PDB entry 3M3Y | X-ray diffraction, 3.18 A resolution | chains A and B of the 13 polymer chains in the assembly

== Chain A ==
Protein: DNA-directed RNA polymerase II subunit RPB1
Source organism: Saccharomyces cerevisiae
Notes: EC 2.7.7.6
UniProt: P04050 (RPB1_YEAST); residue numbers follow UniProt; this construct covers 1-1733
Sequence (1733 residues; row label = number of the first residue in the row):
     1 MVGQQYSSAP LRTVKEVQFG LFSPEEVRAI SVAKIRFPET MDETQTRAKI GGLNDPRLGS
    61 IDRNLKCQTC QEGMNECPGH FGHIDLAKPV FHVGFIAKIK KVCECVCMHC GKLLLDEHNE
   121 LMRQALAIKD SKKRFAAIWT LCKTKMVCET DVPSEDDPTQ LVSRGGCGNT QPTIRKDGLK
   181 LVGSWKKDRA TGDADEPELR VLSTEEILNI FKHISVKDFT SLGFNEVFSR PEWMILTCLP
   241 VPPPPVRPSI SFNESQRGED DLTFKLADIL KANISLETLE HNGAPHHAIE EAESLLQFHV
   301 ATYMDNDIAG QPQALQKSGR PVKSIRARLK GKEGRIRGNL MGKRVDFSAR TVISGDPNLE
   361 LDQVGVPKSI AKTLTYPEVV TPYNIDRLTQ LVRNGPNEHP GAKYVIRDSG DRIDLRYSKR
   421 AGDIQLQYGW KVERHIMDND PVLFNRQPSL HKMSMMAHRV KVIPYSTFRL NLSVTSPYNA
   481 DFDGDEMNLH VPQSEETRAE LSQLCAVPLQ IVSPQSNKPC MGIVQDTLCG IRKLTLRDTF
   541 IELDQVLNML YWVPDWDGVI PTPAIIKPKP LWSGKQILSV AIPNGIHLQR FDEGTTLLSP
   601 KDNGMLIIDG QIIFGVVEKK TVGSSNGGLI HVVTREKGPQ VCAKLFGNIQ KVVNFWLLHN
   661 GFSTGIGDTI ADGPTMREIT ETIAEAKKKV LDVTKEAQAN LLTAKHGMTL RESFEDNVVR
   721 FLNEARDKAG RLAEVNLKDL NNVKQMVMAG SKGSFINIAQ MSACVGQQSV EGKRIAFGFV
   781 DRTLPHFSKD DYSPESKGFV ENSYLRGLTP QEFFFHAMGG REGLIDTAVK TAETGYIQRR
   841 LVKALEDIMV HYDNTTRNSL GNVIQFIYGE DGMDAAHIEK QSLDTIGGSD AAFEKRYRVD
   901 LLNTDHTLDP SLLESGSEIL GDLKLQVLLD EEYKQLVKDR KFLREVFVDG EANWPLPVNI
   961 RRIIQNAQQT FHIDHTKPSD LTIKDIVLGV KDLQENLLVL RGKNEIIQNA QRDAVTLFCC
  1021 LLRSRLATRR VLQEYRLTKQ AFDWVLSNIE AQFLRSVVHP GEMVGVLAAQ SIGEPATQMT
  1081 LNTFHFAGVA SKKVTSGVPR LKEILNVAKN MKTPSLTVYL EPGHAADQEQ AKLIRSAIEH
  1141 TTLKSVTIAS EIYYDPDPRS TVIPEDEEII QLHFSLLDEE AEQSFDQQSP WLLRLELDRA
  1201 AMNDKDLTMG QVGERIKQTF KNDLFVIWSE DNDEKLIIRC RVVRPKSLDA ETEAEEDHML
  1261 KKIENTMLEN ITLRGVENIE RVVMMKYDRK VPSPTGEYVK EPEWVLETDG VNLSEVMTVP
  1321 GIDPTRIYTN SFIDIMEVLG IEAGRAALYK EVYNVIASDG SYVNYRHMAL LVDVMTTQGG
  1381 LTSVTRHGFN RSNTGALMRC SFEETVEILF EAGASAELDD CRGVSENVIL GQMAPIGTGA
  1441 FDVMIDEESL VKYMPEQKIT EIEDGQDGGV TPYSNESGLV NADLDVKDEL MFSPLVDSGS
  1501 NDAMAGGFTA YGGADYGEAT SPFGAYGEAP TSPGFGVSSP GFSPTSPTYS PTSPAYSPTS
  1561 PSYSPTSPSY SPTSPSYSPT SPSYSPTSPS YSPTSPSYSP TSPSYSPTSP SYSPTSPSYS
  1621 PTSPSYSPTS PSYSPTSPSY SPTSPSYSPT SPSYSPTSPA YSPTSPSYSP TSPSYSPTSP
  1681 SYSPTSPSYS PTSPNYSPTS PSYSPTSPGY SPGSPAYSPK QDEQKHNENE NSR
Unresolved in the structure: 1-2, 155-160, 187-198, 1082-1091, 1177-1186, 1244-1253, 1446-1733
Ion coordination: Zn2+ site 1: C70, C77, H80; Zn2+ site 2: C110, C167; Mg2+: D481, D483, D485 (shared with 2 residues of chain R)
Small-molecule neighbours: cis-diammine(pyridine)chloroplatinum(II) (C7P): A828, T831, A832
UniProt features mapped onto this chain:
  - region: P248 to D260 (Lid loop), N306 to K323 (Rudder loop), P810 to E822 (Bridging helix)
  - binding site (Zn(2+)): C67, C70, C77, H80, C107, C110, C148, C167
  - binding site (Mg(2+)): D481, D483, D485
  - modified residue: T1471 (Phosphothreonine)
  - cross-link (Glycyl lysine isopeptide (Lys-Gly)): K695 (interchain with G-Cter in ubiquitin), K1246 (interchain with G-Cter in ubiquitin), K1350 (interchain with G-Cter in ubiquitin)
  - natural variant: S1653 to P1659 (deletion: In strain: A364A)
  - mutagenesis: K1246 (K1246R: Impairs ubiquitination during transcription stress)
From the paper describing this entry:
  - binding site for cis-diammine(pyridine)chloroplatinum(II): A828, T831

== Chain B ==
Protein: DNA-directed RNA polymerase II subunit RPB2
Source organism: Saccharomyces cerevisiae
Notes: EC 2.7.7.6
UniProt: P08518 (RPB2_YEAST); residue numbers follow UniProt; this construct covers 1-1224
Sequence (1224 residues; row label = number of the first residue in the row):
     1 MSDLANSEKY YDEDPYGFED ESAPITAEDS WAVISAFFRE KGLVSQQLDS FNQFVDYTLQ
    61 DIICEDSTLI LEQLAQHTTE SDNISRKYEI SFGKIYVTKP MVNESDGVTH ALYPQEARLR
   121 NLTYSSGLFV DVKKRTYEAI DVPGRELKYE LIAEESEDDS ESGKVFIGRL PIMLRSKNCY
   181 LSEATESDLY KLKECPFDMG GYFIINGSEK VLIAQERSAG NIVQVFKKAA PSPISHVAEI
   241 RSALEKGSRF ISTLQVKLYG REGSSARTIK ATLPYIKQDI PIVIIFRALG IIPDGEILEH
   301 ICYDVNDWQM LEMLKPCVED GFVIQDRETA LDFIGRRGTA LGIKKEKRIQ YAKDILQKEF
   361 LPHITQLEGF ESRKAFFLGY MINRLLLCAL DRKDQDDRDH FGKKRLDLAG PLLAQLFKTL
   421 FKKLTKDIFR YMQRTVEEAH DFNMKLAINA KTITSGLKYA LATGNWGEQK KAMSSRAGVS
   481 QVLNRYTYSS TLSHLRRTNT PIGRDGKLAK PRQLHNTHWG LVCPAETPEG QACGLVKNLS
   541 LMSCISVGTD PMPIITFLSE WGMEPLEDYV PHQSPDATRV FVNGVWHGVH RNPARLMETL
   601 RTLRRKGDIN PEVSMIRDIR EKELKIFTDA GRVYRPLFIV EDDESLGHKE LKVRKGHIAK
   661 LMATEYQDIE GGFEDVEEYT WSSLLNEGLV EYIDAEEEES ILIAMQPEDL EPAEANEEND
   721 LDVDPAKRIR VSHHATTFTH CEIHPSMILG VAASIIPFPD HNQSPRNTYQ SAMGKQAMGV
   781 FLTNYNVRMD TMANILYYPQ KPLGTTRAME YLKFRELPAG QNAIVAIACY SGYNQEDSMI
   841 MNQSSIDRGL FRSLFFRSYM DQEKKYGMSI TETFEKPQRT NTLRMKHGTY DKLDDDGLIA
   901 PGVRVSGEDV IIGKTTPISP DEEELGQRTA YHSKRDASTP LRSTENGIVD QVLVTTNQDG
   961 LKFVKVRVRT TKIPQIGDKF ASRHGQKGTI GITYRREDMP FTAEGIVPDL IINPHAIPSR
  1021 MTVAHLIECL LSKVAALSGN EGDASPFTDI TVEGISKLLR EHGYQSRGFE VMYNGHTGKK
  1081 LMAQIFFGPT YYQRLRHMVD DKIHARARGP MQVLTRQPVE GRSRDGGLRF GEMERDCMIA
  1141 HGAASFLKER LMEASDAFRV HICGICGLMT VIAKLNHNQF ECKGCDNKID IYQIHIPYAA
  1201 KLLFQELMAM NITPRLYTDR SRDF
Unresolved in the structure: 1-19, 71-89, 135-163, 336-344, 438-445, 503-508, 669-677, 716-721, 920-932
Ion coordination: Zn2+: C1163, C1166, C1182, C1185

== How chain A and chain B interact ==
Contacting residue pairs (411; chain A residue first):
  Q4(A) - F1158(B)
  Q4(A) - R1159(B)  hydrogen bond
  Q5(A) - R1159(B)  hydrogen bond (backbone-side chain)
  Y6(A) - R1159(B)
  Y6(A) - L1175(B)
  S7(A) - R1159(B)
  S7(A) - H1161(B)
  S7(A) - L1175(B)
  S7(A) - Q1193(B)  hydrogen bond
  S8(A) - N1178(B)  hydrogen bond
  S8(A) - F1180(B)
  A9(A) - Q1193(B)
  P10(A) - I1191(B)
  P10(A) - Y1192(B)
  P10(A) - Q1193(B)  hydrogen bond (backbone-backbone)
  L11(A) - Q1193(B)
  L11(A) - H1195(B)
  R12(A) - Y1192(B)  hydrogen bond
  R12(A) - Q1193(B)  hydrogen bond (backbone-backbone)
  R12(A) - I1194(B)
  R12(A) - T1218(B)
  T13(A) - T1218(B)
  V14(A) - Y1217(B)
  K15(A) - Y1217(B)  hydrogen bond (backbone-backbone)
  K15(A) - T1218(B)  hydrogen bond (side chain-backbone)
  K15(A) - D1219(B)
  K15(A) - R1220(B)  hydrogen bond (backbone-side chain)
  E16(A) - R1215(B)
  E16(A) - L1216(B)
  E16(A) - Y1217(B)  hydrogen bond (backbone-backbone)
  E16(A) - R1220(B)
  E16(A) - S1221(B)
  E16(A) - R1222(B)
  V17(A) - R1215(B)
  V17(A) - L1216(B)  hydrophobic
  Q18(A) - T1213(B)
  Q18(A) - R1215(B)  hydrogen bond (backbone-backbone)
  Q18(A) - Y1217(B)
  F19(A) - T1213(B)
  F19(A) - P1214(B)  hydrophobic
  G20(A) - I1212(B)
  G20(A) - T1213(B)
  L21(A) - N1211(B)
  L21(A) - T1213(B)  hydrogen bond (backbone-side chain)
  F22(A) - L1168(B)  hydrophobic
  F22(A) - M1208(B)  hydrophobic
  F22(A) - N1211(B)  hydrogen bond (backbone-side chain)
  F22(A) - T1213(B)
  E26(A) - C1166(B)
  E26(A) - L1168(B)
  E26(A) - R1215(B)  salt bridge
  A29(A) - K1183(B)  hydrogen bond (backbone-side chain)
  A29(A) - G1184(B)
  I30(A) - L1168(B)  hydrophobic
  I30(A) - T1170(B)
  I30(A) - K1183(B)
  S31(A) - K1183(B)  hydrogen bond (backbone-side chain)
  Q68(A) - I1172(B)
  C70(A) - K1174(B)
  E72(A) - L1175(B)
  E72(A) - N1176(B)  hydrogen bond
  M74(A) - R1116(B)  hydrogen bond (backbone-side chain)
  N75(A) - R1116(B)  hydrogen bond (backbone-side chain)
  N75(A) - F1158(B)
  E76(A) - R1159(B)  salt bridge
  E76(A) - L1175(B)
  P78(A) - K1201(B)  hydrogen bond (backbone-side chain)
  P78(A) - Q1205(B)  hydrogen bond (backbone-side chain)
  G79(A) - Q1205(B)  hydrogen bond (backbone-side chain)
  F81(A) - Q1205(B)
  F81(A) - M1208(B)  hydrophobic
  F81(A) - A1209(B)
  H92(A) - M1210(B)
  L236(A) - N1211(B)
  C238(A) - N1211(B)
  P240(A) - M1208(B)
  P240(A) - A1209(B)
  P240(A) - N1211(B)
  P242(A) - A1209(B)  hydrophobic
  P245(A) - Y1198(B)
  P245(A) - K1201(B)
  V246(A) - L1114(B)
  V246(A) - Q1205(B)
  P248(A) - L1114(B)
  E254(A) - R884(B)  salt bridge
  E254(A) - I918(B)
  E254(A) - R935(B)  salt bridge
  S255(A) - I918(B)
  S255(A) - S919(B)
  Y303(A) - A1209(B)  hydrogen bond (side chain-backbone)
  M304(A) - M1210(B)  hydrophobic
  R320(A) - Q469(B)  hydrogen bond (side chain-backbone)
  R320(A) - K470(B)  hydrogen bond (side chain-backbone)
  R320(A) - K471(B)
  I325(A) - E1206(B)
  I325(A) - A1209(B)  hydrophobic
  I325(A) - M1210(B)  hydrophobic
  R328(A) - E1206(B)  salt bridge
  L329(A) - L1203(B)  hydrophobic
  L329(A) - E1206(B)
  R335(A) - L1114(B)
  R335(A) - A1199(B)
  R335(A) - L1202(B)
  R335(A) - E1206(B)  salt bridge
  I336(A) - L1203(B)  hydrophobic
  R337(A) - R1129(B)  hydrogen bond (backbone-side chain)
  R337(A) - E1132(B)  salt bridge
  G338(A) - R1129(B)  hydrogen bond (backbone-side chain)
  N339(A) - T1115(B)
  N339(A) - Q1117(B)  hydrogen bond (backbone-side chain)
  N339(A) - A1199(B)
  L340(A) - A1199(B)
  L340(A) - A1200(B)
  L340(A) - L1203(B)  hydrophobic
  M341(A) - E1132(B)
  M341(A) - R1135(B)
  G342(A) - R1129(B)  hydrogen bond (backbone-side chain)
  G342(A) - F1130(B)
  K343(A) - Q1117(B)
  K343(A) - R1129(B)
  K343(A) - F1130(B)  hydrogen bond (backbone-backbone)
  K343(A) - L1151(B)  hydrogen bond (side chain-backbone)
  K343(A) - S1155(B)
  K343(A) - D1156(B)  salt bridge
  K343(A) - P1197(B)
  R344(A) - Q1117(B)
  R344(A) - P1118(B)
  R344(A) - V1119(B)
  R344(A) - E1120(B)  salt bridge
  R344(A) - G1127(B)
  R344(A) - L1128(B)
  R344(A) - R1129(B)
  R344(A) - S1155(B)  hydrogen bond (backbone-side chain)
  V345(A) - G1127(B)
  V345(A) - L1128(B)  hydrogen bond (backbone-backbone)
  V345(A) - R1150(B)
  V345(A) - A1154(B)  hydrophobic
  V345(A) - S1155(B)
  D346(A) - R1106(B)  salt bridge
  D346(A) - R1108(B)  hydrogen bond (side chain-backbone)
  D346(A) - G1109(B)
  D346(A) - M1111(B)
  D346(A) - R1150(B)  hydrogen bond (backbone-side chain)
  D346(A) - A1154(B)
  D346(A) - S1155(B)
  F347(A) - R1106(B)  hydrogen bond (backbone-backbone)
  F347(A) - A1107(B)  hydrophobic
  F347(A) - R1108(B)
  F347(A) - R1150(B)  hydrogen bond (backbone-side chain)
  S348(A) - A1105(B)
  S348(A) - R1106(B)  hydrogen bond (backbone-backbone)
  S348(A) - L1128(B)
  A349(A) - H1104(B)
  A349(A) - A1105(B)  hydrophobic
  A349(A) - L1128(B)
  R350(A) - I1103(B)
  R350(A) - H1104(B)  hydrogen bond (backbone-backbone)
  R350(A) - L1128(B)
  T351(A) - V1099(B)
  T351(A) - I1103(B)
  V352(A) - G977(B)
  V352(A) - V1099(B)  hydrophobic
  S354(A) - I990(B)
  G355(A) - Y833(B)
  D356(A) - Y833(B)  hydrogen bond
  P357(A) - S831(B)
  P357(A) - G832(B)
  P357(A) - Y833(B)
  N358(A) - Y833(B)  hydrogen bond
  I370(A) - I1103(B)  hydrophobic
  I370(A) - A1105(B)  hydrophobic
  T373(A) - A1107(B)
  L374(A) - R1106(B)
  L374(A) - A1107(B)  hydrophobic
  R412(A) - R1108(B)
  E433(A) - R1108(B)  salt bridge
  N445(A) - E1134(B)
  Q447(A) - E1134(B)
  S449(A) - M1133(B)
  S449(A) - E1134(B)  hydrogen bond
  S449(A) - C1137(B)
  H451(A) - C1137(B)  hydrogen bond (backbone-side chain)
  K452(A) - A1140(B)
  K452(A) - H1141(B)  hydrogen bond (backbone-side chain)
  M455(A) - E1134(B)
  M455(A) - C1137(B)  hydrophobic
  M455(A) - M1138(B)  hydrophobic
  M455(A) - H1141(B)  hydrogen bond (backbone-side chain)
  Y465(A) - I976(B)  hydrophobic
  S466(A) - Q975(B)
  S466(A) - D1100(B)  hydrogen bond
  S466(A) - I1103(B)
  T467(A) - I976(B)
  T467(A) - G977(B)
  R469(A) - Y833(B)
  R469(A) - I976(B)
  R469(A) - G991(B)  hydrogen bond (side chain-backbone)
  L472(A) - Q835(B)
  T475(A) - E836(B)
  D481(A) - E836(B)
  D481(A) - D837(B)
  F482(A) - Q835(B)
  F482(A) - E836(B)  hydrogen bond (backbone-backbone)
  F482(A) - D837(B)
  F482(A) - S838(B)
  F482(A) - T989(B)  hydrogen bond (backbone-side chain)
  D483(A) - E836(B)
  D483(A) - D837(B)  hydrogen bond (backbone-backbone)
  D483(A) - K979(B)
  D483(A) - K987(B)
  D483(A) - G988(B)
  D483(A) - T989(B)
  G484(A) - T989(B)
  E486(A) - K1102(B)  salt bridge
  N488(A) - L1128(B)
  H490(A) - F1130(B)
  H490(A) - R1150(B)  hydrogen bond
  V491(A) - R1150(B)  hydrogen bond (backbone-side chain)
  P492(A) - E1149(B)
  Q493(A) - E1149(B)  hydrogen bond (backbone-side chain)
  S494(A) - E1149(B)  hydrogen bond
  T497(A) - S1145(B)
  T497(A) - F1146(B)
  T497(A) - E1149(B)  hydrogen bond
  E500(A) - A1143(B)
  E500(A) - A1144(B)  hydrogen bond (side chain-backbone)
  E500(A) - S1145(B)  hydrogen bond (side chain-backbone)
  E500(A) - F1146(B)  hydrogen bond (side chain-backbone)
  L504(A) - H1141(B)
  L504(A) - G1142(B)
  C505(A) - M1138(B)  hydrophobic
  C505(A) - H1141(B)
  Q510(A) - H1141(B)  hydrogen bond
  V524(A) - Q835(B)
  Q525(A) - Q835(B)
  Q525(A) - E836(B)  hydrogen bond (side chain-backbone)
  Q525(A) - N1013(B)
  Q525(A) - H1015(B)
  D526(A) - C829(B)  hydrogen bond
  D526(A) - G832(B)
  D526(A) - Q835(B)  hydrogen bond (backbone-side chain)
  D526(A) - N1013(B)  hydrogen bond
  D526(A) - H1015(B)
  T527(A) - Q835(B)
  C529(A) - H1015(B)
  L657(A) - C829(B)  hydrophobic
  L658(A) - Y830(B)
  L658(A) - S831(B)
  L658(A) - N1074(B)  hydrogen bond (backbone-side chain)
  L658(A) - H1076(B)
  L658(A) - L1081(B)
  H659(A) - N1074(B)  hydrogen bond
  N660(A) - L1081(B)
  N660(A) - M1082(B)  hydrogen bond (backbone-backbone)
  N660(A) - A1083(B)  hydrogen bond (backbone-backbone)
  G661(A) - A1083(B)
  F662(A) - A828(B)
  F662(A) - C829(B)  hydrogen bond (backbone-backbone)
  F662(A) - A1083(B)  hydrophobic
  S663(A) - I827(B)  hydrogen bond (side chain-backbone)
  S663(A) - P1014(B)
  S663(A) - Q1084(B)
  S663(A) - I1085(B)
  S663(A) - F1086(B)  hydrogen bond (side chain-backbone)
  T664(A) - I827(B)
  T664(A) - P1014(B)
  T664(A) - F1086(B)
  G665(A) - F1086(B)
  I666(A) - L1026(B)  hydrophobic
  I666(A) - L1030(B)  hydrophobic
  I666(A) - R1067(B)
  I666(A) - F1086(B)  hydrophobic
  I670(A) - R1067(B)
  N742(A) - F1069(B)
  V743(A) - P1018(B)  hydrophobic
  M746(A) - P1014(B)
  M746(A) - H1015(B)  hydrogen bond
  S751(A) - H1015(B)  hydrogen bond
  K752(A) - H1015(B)
  K752(A) - P1018(B)
  K752(A) - S1019(B)
  N757(A) - P1018(B)
  N757(A) - S1019(B)
  N757(A) - M1021(B)
  Q760(A) - M1021(B)
  M761(A) - M1021(B)  hydrophobic
  M761(A) - V1023(B)  hydrophobic
  E771(A) - K510(B)  salt bridge
  E771(A) - Q513(B)
  A776(A) - N516(B)
  G778(A) - H400(B)
  G778(A) - H515(B)
  G778(A) - N516(B)
  F779(A) - N516(B)
  F779(A) - T517(B)
  F779(A) - E698(B)
  F779(A) - E699(B)
  V780(A) - E699(B)  hydrogen bond (backbone-side chain)
  R782(A) - E698(B)  hydrogen bond (side chain-backbone)
  R782(A) - E699(B)  hydrogen bond (side chain-backbone)
  R782(A) - S700(B)
  R782(A) - I701(B)  hydrogen bond (side chain-backbone)
  T783(A) - N516(B)
  L784(A) - W519(B)  hydrophobic
  P785(A) - E698(B)
  P785(A) - I701(B)
  P785(A) - L702(B)
  P785(A) - I703(B)  hydrogen bond (backbone-backbone)
  H786(A) - W519(B)  hydrogen bond
  H786(A) - I703(B)
  H786(A) - M705(B)
  H786(A) - E742(B)  salt bridge
  F787(A) - L702(B)
  S788(A) - A735(B)
  K789(A) - R620(B)
  E795(A) - V731(B)
  E801(A) - I729(B)
  N802(A) - R728(B)
  N802(A) - I729(B)  hydrogen bond (side chain-backbone)
  Y804(A) - H761(B)  hydrogen bond (backbone-side chain)
  Y804(A) - N762(B)
  Y804(A) - Q763(B)
  Y804(A) - M1021(B)  hydrophobic
  Y804(A) - V1023(B)  hydrophobic
  L805(A) - H761(B)  hydrogen bond (backbone-side chain)
  L805(A) - V1052(B)  hydrophobic
  R806(A) - P725(B)  hydrogen bond (side chain-backbone)
  R806(A) - A726(B)
  R806(A) - R728(B)
  R806(A) - I729(B)
  R806(A) - H761(B)
  G807(A) - R728(B)
  G807(A) - D760(B)
  G807(A) - H761(B)
  L808(A) - R728(B)  hydrogen bond (backbone-side chain)
  L808(A) - D760(B)  hydrogen bond (backbone-backbone)
  T809(A) - I729(B)
  T809(A) - R730(B)
  T809(A) - F1047(B)
  P810(A) - M705(B)  hydrophobic
  P810(A) - P745(B)  hydrophobic
  P810(A) - F1047(B)  hydrophobic
  Q811(A) - M705(B)
  F813(A) - L749(B)  hydrophobic
  F813(A) - N767(B)
  F813(A) - F1047(B)  hydrophobic
  F814(A) - L514(B)  hydrophobic
  F814(A) - N516(B)
  F814(A) - W519(B)  hydrophobic
  F814(A) - P524(B)  hydrophobic
  H816(A) - Q763(B)
  H816(A) - S764(B)  hydrogen bond (backbone-side chain)
  A817(A) - L514(B)
  A817(A) - S764(B)
  M818(A) - L514(B)
  M818(A) - N516(B)
  R821(A) - R512(B)  hydrogen bond (side chain-backbone)
  R821(A) - P524(B)  hydrogen bond (side chain-backbone)
  R821(A) - T527(B)
  E822(A) - Q513(B)
  L824(A) - P765(B)  hydrophobic
  L824(A) - T768(B)
  L824(A) - Y769(B)
  I825(A) - R512(B)
  I825(A) - Q513(B)
  I825(A) - C533(B)
  A828(A) - G530(B)
  R839(A) - E1132(B)  salt bridge
  V842(A) - D1136(B)
  K843(A) - R1135(B)
  E846(A) - R1135(B)  salt bridge
  M1063(A) - I1139(B)
  V1066(A) - D1136(B)
  V1066(A) - I1139(B)  hydrophobic
  V1066(A) - A1140(B)  hydrophobic
  Q1070(A) - D1136(B)
  Q1070(A) - C1137(B)
  Q1070(A) - A1140(B)
  K1144(A) - E262(B)  salt bridge
  N1265(A) - G263(B)
  N1265(A) - S265(B)
  E1269(A) - G263(B)
  L1409(A) - L1207(B)  hydrophobic
  L1409(A) - I1212(B)
  F1410(A) - M1210(B)  hydrophobic
  F1410(A) - I1212(B)  hydrophobic
  L1418(A) - R1222(B)
  D1420(A) - R1220(B)  hydrogen bond (backbone-side chain)
  R1422(A) - R1220(B)
  V1424(A) - I1139(B)  hydrophobic
  S1425(A) - R1135(B)
  V1428(A) - R1135(B)
  V1428(A) - L1151(B)  hydrophobic
  I1429(A) - P1197(B)
  I1429(A) - A1200(B)
  L1430(A) - H1195(B)
  L1430(A) - I1196(B)
  L1430(A) - P1197(B)
  G1431(A) - K1148(B)
  G1431(A) - M1152(B)
  G1431(A) - P1197(B)
  M1433(A) - A1144(B)  hydrophobic
  M1433(A) - S1145(B)  hydrogen bond
  M1433(A) - K1148(B)
  A1434(A) - A1144(B)
  I1436(A) - I1139(B)
  I1436(A) - G1142(B)
  I1436(A) - A1144(B)
  T1438(A) - G1142(B)  hydrogen bond (side chain-backbone)
  T1438(A) - A1144(B)
  T1438(A) - S1145(B)
Interface residues without a listed pair, chain A (217 interface residues in all): T69, Q71, H80, F228, P243, R326, S369, T375, L443, P448, L501, Q545, G667, D668, T680, G753, V770, I775, D781, D790, E812, G820, G835, L1067, S1401, V1406, G1413, Q1432, G1437, G1439
Interface residues without a listed pair, chain B (201 interface residues in all): D397, H518, G534, A695, A704, Q706, K727, I748, N834, I1027, E1053, T1077, K1079, G1131, L1147, E1153, V1160, V1171, H1177, F1204

== Overview ==
217 residues of chain A and 201 residues of chain B are in contact; the contacts include 90 hydrogen bonds and
17 salt bridges. Polar contacts include E26(A)-R1215(B), E76(A)-R1159(B) and E254(A)-R884(B). Chain A binds
cis-diammine(pyridine)chloroplatinum(II). From the paper: a binding site for
cis-diammine(pyridine)chloroplatinum(II) at A828(A) and T831(A).
Chain A is DNA-directed RNA polymerase II subunit RPB1 and chain B is DNA-directed RNA polymerase II subunit
RPB2, both from Saccharomyces cerevisiae; the structure, RNA polymerase II elongation complex C, was
determined by X-ray diffraction, deposited together with 3M4O.
